PDB entry 7XUK | electron microscopy, 3.30 A resolution | chain A

Chain A:
Name: Copper-transporting ATPase 2
From: Homo sapiens
Notes: EC 7.2.2.8
UniProt: P35670 (ATP7B_HUMAN); residues 1-1465 here = UniProt positions 1-1465
Amino-acid sequence (1507 residues; numbered 1 to 1507; the number before each row is that of its first residue):
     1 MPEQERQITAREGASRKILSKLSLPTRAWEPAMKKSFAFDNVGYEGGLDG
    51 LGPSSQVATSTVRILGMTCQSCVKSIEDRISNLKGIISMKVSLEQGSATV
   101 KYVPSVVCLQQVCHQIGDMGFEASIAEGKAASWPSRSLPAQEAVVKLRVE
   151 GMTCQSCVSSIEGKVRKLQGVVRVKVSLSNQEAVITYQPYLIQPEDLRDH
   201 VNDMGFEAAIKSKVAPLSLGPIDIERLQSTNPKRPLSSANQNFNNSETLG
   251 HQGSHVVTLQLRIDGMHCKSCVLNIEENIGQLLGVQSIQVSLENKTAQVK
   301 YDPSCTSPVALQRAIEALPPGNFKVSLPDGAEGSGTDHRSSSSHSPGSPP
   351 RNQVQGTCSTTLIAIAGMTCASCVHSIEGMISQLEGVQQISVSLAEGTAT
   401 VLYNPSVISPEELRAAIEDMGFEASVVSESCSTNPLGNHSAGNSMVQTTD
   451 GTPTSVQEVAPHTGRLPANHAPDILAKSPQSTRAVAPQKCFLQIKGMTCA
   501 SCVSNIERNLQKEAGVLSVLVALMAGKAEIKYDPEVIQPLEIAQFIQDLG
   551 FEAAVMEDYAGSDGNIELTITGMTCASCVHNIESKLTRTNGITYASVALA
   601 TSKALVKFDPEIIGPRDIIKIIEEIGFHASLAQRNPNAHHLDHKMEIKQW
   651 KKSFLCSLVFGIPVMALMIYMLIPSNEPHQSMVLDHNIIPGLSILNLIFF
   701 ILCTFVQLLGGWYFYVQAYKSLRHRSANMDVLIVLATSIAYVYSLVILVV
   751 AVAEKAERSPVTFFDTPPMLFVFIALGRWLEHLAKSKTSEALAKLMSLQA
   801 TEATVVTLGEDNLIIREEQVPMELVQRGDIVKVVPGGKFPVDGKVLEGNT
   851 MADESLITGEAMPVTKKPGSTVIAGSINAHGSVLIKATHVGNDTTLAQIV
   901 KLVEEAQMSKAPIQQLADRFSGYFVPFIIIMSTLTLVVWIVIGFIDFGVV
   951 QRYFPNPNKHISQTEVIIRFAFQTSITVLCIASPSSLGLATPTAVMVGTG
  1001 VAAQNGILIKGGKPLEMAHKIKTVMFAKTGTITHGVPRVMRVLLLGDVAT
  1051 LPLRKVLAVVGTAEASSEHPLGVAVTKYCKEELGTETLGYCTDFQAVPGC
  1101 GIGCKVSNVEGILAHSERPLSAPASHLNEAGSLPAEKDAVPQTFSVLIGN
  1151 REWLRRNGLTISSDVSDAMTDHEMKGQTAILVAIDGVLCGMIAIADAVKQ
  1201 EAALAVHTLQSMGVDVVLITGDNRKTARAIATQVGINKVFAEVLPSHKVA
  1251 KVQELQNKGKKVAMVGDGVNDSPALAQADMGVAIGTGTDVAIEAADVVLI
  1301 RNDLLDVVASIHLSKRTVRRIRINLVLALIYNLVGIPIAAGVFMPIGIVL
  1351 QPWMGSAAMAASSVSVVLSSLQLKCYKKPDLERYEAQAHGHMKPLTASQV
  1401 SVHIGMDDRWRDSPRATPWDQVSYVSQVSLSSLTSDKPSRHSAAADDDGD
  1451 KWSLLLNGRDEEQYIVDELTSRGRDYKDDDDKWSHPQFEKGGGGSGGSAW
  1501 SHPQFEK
Disordered / not traced: 1-561, 1116-1143, 1406-1507
Differences from the reference sequence: engineered mutation Ser983 (Cys in P35670), Ser985 (Cys in P35670), Ala1027 (Asp in P35670); expression tag (1466-1507)
Curated features (UniProtKB/Swiss-Prot):
  - binding site (Cu(+)): Cys69, Cys72, Cys154, Cys157, Cys268, Cys271, Cys370, Cys373, Cys499, Cys502, Cys575, Cys578
  - binding site (Mg(2+)): Asp1267, Asp1271
  - modified residue (Phosphoserine): Ser23, Ser478, Ser481, Ser1398
  - natural variant: Asn41 (N41S: In WD), Tyr44 (Y44N: In WD; uncertain significance), Gly85 (G85V: In WD), Cys108 (C108R: In WD; uncertain significance), Arg136 (R136W: In WD; uncertain significance), Arg148 (R148W: In WD; uncertain significance), Cys157 (C157F: In WD; uncertain significance), Gly170 (G170V: In WD; uncertain significance), Ser382 (S382C: In WD; uncertain significance), Ser406 (S406A: No effect on copper transport activity), Val456 (V456L: Decreased copper transport rates), Ala486 (A486S: In WD; uncertain significance), 206 further natural variant entries in UniProt
  - mutagenesis: Ala32 (Does not affect copper-induced relocalization), Phe37 (F37A: Altered copper-induced relocalization), Phe39 (F39W/A: Altered copper-induced relocalization; F39Y: Does not affect copper-induced relocalization), Asp40 (D40A: Altered copper-induced relocalization), Asn41 (N41A: Altered copper-induced relocalization), Val42 (V42A: Altered copper-induced relocalization; V42I: Does not affect copper-induced relocalization), Gly43 (G43A: Altered copper-induced relocalization), Tyr44 (Y44F: Does not affect copper-induced relocalization; Y44W/A: Altered copper-induced relocalization), Glu45 (E45A: Altered copper-induced relocalization), Ser653 (S653F/D/E: Altered copper-induced relocalization), Thr1031 (T1031S: Decreased copper transport activity with no effect on ATPase activity), His1069 (H1069A/C: Loss of ATPase activity. Cannot form an acylphosphate intermediate during catalysis. Does not alter folding of the nucleotide-binding domain)
What the authors report for this chain:
  - mutagenesis - D1027A: decreased catalytic activity
  - contacts within the chain: Cys575-Met729, Asp730-Arg778
  - mutagenesis - C575A, C578A, M729A, C980A, M1359A: decreased catalytic activity on copper
  - mutagenesis - M1359A: unchanged expression
  - mutagenesis - M1359A: decreased catalytic activity on cisplatin
  - mutagenesis - C575A, C578A, M729A, C980A: unchanged catalytic activity on cisplatin
  - conformationally variable residues (domain motion): Glu860
  - disease-associated variants - R778L: decreased catalytic activity (citing earlier work)
  - disease-associated variants - C980Y: decreased catalytic activity on copper (proposed by the authors, not directly observed)
  - disease-associated variants - G591D, R616Q, R616W, L708P, G710S, G711R, H1069Q (citing earlier work)
  - disease-associated variants - H1069Q: decreased binding to ATP (proposed by the authors, not directly observed)

In short:
From UniProt: 12 Cu+-binding residues, Mg2+-binding residues Asp1267 and Asp1271 and 12 mutagenesis sites.
From the paper: C575A, C578A and M729A, among others, reduce catalytic activity on copper; conformational
variability at Glu860; 9 substitutions were tested in all.
Chain A is Copper-transporting ATPase 2 (Homo sapiens); the structure, Structure of ATP7B C983S/C985S/D1027A
mutant in presence of ATOX1, was determined by electron microscopy together with 7XUM, 7XUN, 7XUO and 8IOY
from the same study.
